Entry 7BOG (electron microscopy, 2.75 A resolution); this record covers chains A and T of the 13 polymer chains in the assembly.

[Chain A]
Molecule: 16S rRNA
From: Escherichia coli (strain K12)
Sequence (1542 nucleotides; numbered 1 to 1542; the number before each row is that of its first residue):
     1 AAAUUGAAGA GUUUGAUCAU GGCUCAGAUU GAACGCUGGC GGCAGGCCUA ACACAUGCAA
    61 GUCGAACGGU AACAGGAAGA AGCUUGCUUC UUUGCUGACG AGUGGCGGAC GGGUGAGUAA
   121 UGUCUGGGAA ACUGCCUGAU GGAGGGGGAU AACUACUGGA AACGGUAGCU AAUACCGCAU
   181 AACGUCGCAA GACCAAAGAG GGGGACCUUC GGGCCUCUUG CCAUCGGAUG UGCCCAGAUG
   241 GGAUUAGCUA GUAGGUGGGG UAACGGCUCA CCUAGGCGAC GAUCCCUAGC UGGUCUGAGA
   301 GGAUGACCAG CCACACUGGA ACUGAGACAC GGUCCAGACU CCUACGGGAG GCAGCAGUGG
   361 GGAAUAUUGC ACAAUGGGCG CAAGCCUGAU GCAGCCAUGC CGCGUGUAUG AAGAAGGCCU
   421 UCGGGUUGUA AAGUACUUUC AGCGGGGAGG AAGGGAGUAA AGUUAAUACC UUUGCUCAUU
   481 GACGUUACCC GCAGAAGAAG CACCGGCUAA CUCCGUGCCA GCAGCCXCGG UAAUACGGAG
   541 GGUGCAAGCG UUAAUCGGAA UUACUGGGCG UAAAGCGCAC GCAGGCGGUU UGUUAAGUCA
   601 GAUGUGAAAU CCCCGGGCUC AACCUGGGAA CUGCAUCUGA UACUGGCAAG CUUGAGUCUC
   661 GUAGAGGGGG GUAGAAUUCC AGGUGUAGCG GUGAAAUGCG UAGAGAUCUG GAGGAAUACC
   721 GGUGGCGAAG GCGGCCCCCU GGACGAAGAC UGACGCUCAG GUGCGAAAGC GUGGGGAGCA
   781 AACAGGAUUA GAUACCCUGG UAGUCCACGC CGUAAACGAU GUCGACUUGG AGGUUGUGCC
   841 CUUGAGGCGU GGCUUCCGGA GCUAACGCGU UAAGUCGACC GCCUGGGGAG UACGGCCGCA
   901 AGGUUAAAAC UCAAAUGAAU UGACGGGGGC CCGCACAAGC GGUGGAGCAU GUGGUUUAAU
   961 UCGAUGXAAC GCGAAGAACC UUACCUGGUC UUGACAUCCA CGGAAGUUUU CAGAGAUGAG
  1021 AAUGUGCCUU CGGGAACCGU GAGACAGGUG CUGCAUGGCU GUCGUCAGCU CGUGUUGUGA
  1081 AAUGUUGGGU UAAGUCCCGC AACGAGCGCA ACCCUUAUCC UUUGUUGCCA GCGGUCCGGC
  1141 CGGGAACUCA AAGGAGACUG CCAGUGAUAA ACUGGAGGAA GGUGGGGAUG ACGUCAAGUC
  1201 AUCAUGGCCC UUACGACCAG GGCUACACAC GUGCUACAAU GGCGCAUACA AAGAGAAGCG
  1261 ACCUCGCGAG AGCAAGCGGA CCUCAUAAAG UGCGUCGUAG UCCGGAUUGG AGUCUGCAAC
  1321 UCGACUCCAU GAAGUCGGAA UCGCUAGUAA UCGUGGAUCA GAAUGCCACG GUGAAUACGU
  1381 UCCCGGGCCU UGUACACACC GCCCGUXACA CCAUGGGAGU GGGUUGCAAA AGAAGUAGGU
  1441 AGCUUAACCU UCGGGAGGGC GCUUACCACU UUGUGAUUCA UGACUGGGGU GAAGUCGUAA
  1501 CAAGGUAACC GUAGGGGAAC CUGCGGUUGG AUCACCUCCU UA
Disordered / not traced: 931-1386, 1400-1402, 1500-1505, 1537-1542
Modified / non-standard residues: PSU (pseudouridine-5'-monophosphate) at position 516, G7M (N7-methyl-guanosine-5'-monophosphate) at position 527, 2MG (2N-methylguanosine-5'-monophosphate) at position 966, 5MC (5-methylcytidine-5'-monophosphate) at position 967, 2MG (2N-methylguanosine-5'-monophosphate) at position 1207, 4OC (4n,o2'-methylcytidine-5'-monophosphate) at position 1402, 5MC (5-methylcytidine-5'-monophosphate) at position 1407, UR3 (3-methyluridine-5'-monophoshate) at position 1498, 2MG (2N-methylguanosine-5'-monophosphate) at position 1516, MA6 (6N-dimethyladenosine-5'-monophoshate) at position 1518, MA6 (6N-dimethyladenosine-5'-monophoshate) at position 1519
Ion coordination: Mg2+ site 1 near U13 (its only coordinating residue here); Mg2+ site 2 near G21 (its only coordinating residue here); Mg2+ site 3: C48, G115; Mg2+ site 4 near A53 (its only coordinating residue here); Mg2+ site 5: A59, U387; Mg2+ site 6 near G100 (its only coordinating residue here); Mg2+ site 7: A109, G331; Mg2+ site 8 near G111 (its only coordinating residue here); Mg2+ site 9 near G113 (its only coordinating residue here); Mg2+ site 10: G145, A197; Mg2+ site 11 near A171 (its only coordinating residue here); Mg2+ site 12: A174, C175; 29 more Mg2+ sites not listed
From the paper describing this entry:
  - conformationally variable residues (order/disorder transition): U1393 to A1394

[Chain T]
Protein: 30S ribosomal protein S20
From: Escherichia coli (strain K12)
Reference sequence: P0A7U7 (RS20_ECOLI); residues 1-87 here = UniProt positions 1-87
Amino-acid sequence (87 residues; each row starts with the number of its first residue):
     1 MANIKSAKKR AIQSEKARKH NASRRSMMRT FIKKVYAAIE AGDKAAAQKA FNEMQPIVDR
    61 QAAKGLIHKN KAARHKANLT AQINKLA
Disordered / not traced: 1

[How chain A and chain T interact]
Contacting residue pairs (89; chain A residue first):
  A60(A) with Ile4(T), sugar contact
  G61(A) with Ile4(T), phosphate contact; Ser6(T), base contact
  A101(A) with Lys5(T), salt bridge to the phosphate
  G102(A) with Lys5(T), salt bridge to the phosphate
  U103(A) with Lys9(T), phosphate contact
  G104(A) with Lys9(T), hydrogen bond to the base; Gln13(T), phosphate contact; Lys16(T), salt bridge to the phosphate
  C106(A) with Arg10(T), base contact
  G107(A) with Ser6(T), hydrogen bond to the base; Arg10(T), hydrogen bond to the base
  G108(A) with Arg10(T), hydrogen bond to the base
  A131(A) with Asn70(T), phosphate contact
  C132(A) with His68(T), hydrogen bond to the phosphate; Asn70(T), phosphate contact
  U133(A) with His68(T), salt bridge to the phosphate
  C175(A) with His20(T), hydrogen bond to the phosphate
  C176(A) with His20(T), salt bridge to the phosphate; Arg24(T), phosphate contact; Lys64(T), salt bridge to the phosphate
  G177(A) with Arg24(T), salt bridge to the phosphate; Arg60(T), phosphate contact; Gln61(T), phosphate contact; Lys64(T), salt bridge to the phosphate
  C178(A) with Arg60(T), salt bridge to the phosphate
  U185(A) with Ala73(T), phosphate contact; Lys76(T), hydrogen bond to the sugar
  C186(A) with Ala73(T), sugar contact; Lys76(T), sugar contact; Ala77(T), phosphate contact; Thr80(T), sugar contact
  G187(A) with Ala77(T), phosphate contact; Thr80(T), sugar contact
  A192(A) with Asn52(T), sugar contact; Gln55(T), hydrogen bond to the sugar
  C193(A) with Gln55(T), hydrogen bond to the sugar; Pro56(T), phosphate contact; Asp59(T), hydrogen bond to the sugar
  C194(A) with Asp59(T), sugar contact; Arg60(T), salt bridge to the phosphate; Ala63(T), sugar contact
  A195(A) with Arg60(T), salt bridge to the phosphate; Ala63(T), sugar contact
  U224(A) with Lys69(T), salt bridge to the phosphate
  G258(A) with Gln82(T), hydrogen bond to the phosphate
  G259(A) with Tyr36(T), hydrogen bond to the phosphate; Asn78(T), phosphate contact; Gln82(T), hydrogen bond to the phosphate
  G260(A) with His75(T), salt bridge to the phosphate
  U261(A) with Lys71(T), salt bridge to the phosphate; Arg74(T), salt bridge to the phosphate
  A262(A) with His68(T), sugar contact; Asn70(T), hydrogen bond to the sugar; Lys71(T), phosphate contact; Arg74(T), salt bridge to the phosphate
  A263(A) with Asn70(T), phosphate contact; Arg74(T), salt bridge to the phosphate
  C322(A) with Ser14(T), sugar contact; Arg18(T), sugar contact
  U323(A) with Ser14(T), hydrogen bond to the sugar; Ala17(T), phosphate contact; Arg18(T), sugar contact; Asn21(T), hydrogen bond to the phosphate; Arg25(T), salt bridge to the phosphate
  G324(A) with Asn21(T), hydrogen bond to the phosphate
  G331(A) with Asn3(T), hydrogen bond to the phosphate
  G332(A) with Ala2(T), phosphate contact; Asn3(T), hydrogen bond to the phosphate; Ile4(T), hydrogen bond to the phosphate; Ala7(T), phosphate contact; Ala11(T), sugar contact
  U333(A) with Ala2(T), hydrogen bond to the phosphate
  G351(A) with Asn3(T), hydrogen bond to the phosphate
  U1436(A) with Arg18(T), salt bridge to the phosphate
  A1437(A) with Arg29(T), salt bridge to the phosphate
  G1438(A) with Arg29(T), salt bridge to the phosphate
  G1439(A) with Lys33(T), salt bridge to the phosphate
  A1456(A) with Lys34(T), hydrogen bond to the phosphate
  G1457(A) with Met27(T), sugar contact; Thr30(T), phosphate contact; Phe31(T), sugar contact; Lys34(T), salt bridge to the phosphate
  G1458(A) with Ser23(T), hydrogen bond to the sugar; Ser26(T), hydrogen bond to the phosphate; Met27(T), phosphate contact; Thr30(T), phosphate contact
  G1459(A) with Ala22(T), phosphate contact; Ser26(T), hydrogen bond to the phosphate
Other interface residues (no listed pair), chain A (50 interface residues in all): G105, G184, A196, A223, G350
Other interface residues (no listed pair), chain T (49 interface residues in all): Lys85

[Summary]
50 residues of chain A and 49 residues of chain T are in contact; the contacts include 26 hydrogen bonds and
23 salt bridges. Polar contacts include G104(A)-Lys9(T), G107(A)-Ser6(T) and G107(A)-Arg10(T). C48(A) and
G115(A) form the Mg2+ site 3. A59(A) and U387(A) coordinate Mg2+ site 5. The paper reports conformational
variability at U1393(A).
Here chain A is 16S rRNA and chain T is 30S ribosomal protein S20, both from Escherichia coli (strain K12).
Entry 7BOG (Bacterial 30S ribosomal subunit assembly complex state E (body domain)) was determined by electron
microscopy together with 7AF3, 7AF5, 7AF8, 7AFA, 7AFD, 7AFH and 17 further entries from the same study.
